PDB entry 3OH1 | X-ray diffraction, 2.18 A resolution | chain A

Chain A:
Name: UDP-sugar pyrophosphorylase
From: Leishmania major
Notes: EC 2.7.7.64
Reference sequence: D3G6S4 (D3G6S4_LEIMA); residue numbers follow UniProt; this construct covers 1-630
Amino-acid sequence (641 residues; each row starts with the number of its first residue):
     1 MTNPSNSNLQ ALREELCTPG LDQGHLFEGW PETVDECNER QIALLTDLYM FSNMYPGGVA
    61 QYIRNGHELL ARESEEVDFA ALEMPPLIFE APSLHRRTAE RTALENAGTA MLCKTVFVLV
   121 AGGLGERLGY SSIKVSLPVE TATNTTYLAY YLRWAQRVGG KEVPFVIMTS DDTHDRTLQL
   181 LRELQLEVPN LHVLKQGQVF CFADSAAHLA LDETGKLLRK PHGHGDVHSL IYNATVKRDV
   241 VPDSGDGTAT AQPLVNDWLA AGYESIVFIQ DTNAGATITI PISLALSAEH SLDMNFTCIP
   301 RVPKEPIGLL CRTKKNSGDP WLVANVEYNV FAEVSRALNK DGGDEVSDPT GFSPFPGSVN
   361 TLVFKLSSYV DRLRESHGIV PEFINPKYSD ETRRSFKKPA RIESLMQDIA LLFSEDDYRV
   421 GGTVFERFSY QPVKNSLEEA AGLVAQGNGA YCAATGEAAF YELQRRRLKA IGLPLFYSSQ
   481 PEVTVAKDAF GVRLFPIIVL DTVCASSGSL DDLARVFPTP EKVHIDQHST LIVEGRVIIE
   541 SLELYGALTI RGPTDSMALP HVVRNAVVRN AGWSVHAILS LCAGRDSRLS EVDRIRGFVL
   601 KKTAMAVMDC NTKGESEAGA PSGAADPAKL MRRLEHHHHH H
Disordered / not traced: 1-2, 237-250, 339-350, 611-641
Construct notes: expression tag (631-641)
Residues lining bound ligands: UGB ((2S,3R,4S,5R,6R)-6-[[[(2R,3S,4R,5R)-5-(2,4-dioxopyrimidin-1-yl)-3,4-dihydroxy-oxolan-2-yl]methoxy-hydroxy-phosphoryl]oxy-hydroxy-phosphoryl]oxy-3,4,5-trihydroxy-oxane-2-carboxylic acid): Val120, Ala121, Gly122, Gly123, Lys134, Met168, Gln196, Pro221, Gly223, His224, Gln270, Asp271, Ile307, Gly308, Asn325, Ser358, Val359, Asn360, Leu405, Gln407, Tyr430, Lys434

In short:
Ligands of chain A: compound UGB.
Chain A is UDP-sugar pyrophosphorylase (Leishmania major); the structure, Protein structure of USP from L.
major bound to URIDINE-5'-DIPHOSPHATE-Galacturonic acid, was determined by X-ray diffraction (same publication
as 3OGZ, 3OH0, 3OH2, 3OH3 and 3OH4).
